Entry 5JZJ (X-ray diffraction, 1.71 A resolution); this record covers chain A.

[Chain A]
Protein: Serine/threonine-protein kinase DCLK1
Source organism: Homo sapiens
Notes: EC 2.7.11.1
UniProt: O15075 (DCLK1_HUMAN); residue numbers follow UniProt; this construct covers 372-649
Sequence (297 residues; each row starts with the number of its first residue):
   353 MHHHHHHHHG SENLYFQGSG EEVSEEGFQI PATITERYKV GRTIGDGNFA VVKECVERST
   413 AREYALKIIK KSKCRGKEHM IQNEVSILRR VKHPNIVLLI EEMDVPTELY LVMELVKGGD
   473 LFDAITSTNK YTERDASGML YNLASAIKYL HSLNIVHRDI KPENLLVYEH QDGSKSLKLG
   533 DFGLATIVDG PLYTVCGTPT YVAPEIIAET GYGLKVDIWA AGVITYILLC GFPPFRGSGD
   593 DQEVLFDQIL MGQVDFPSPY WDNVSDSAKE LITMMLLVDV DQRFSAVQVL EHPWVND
Not modelled in the structure: 353-373, 591-594, 649
Construct notes: initiating methionine (353); expression tag (354-371)
Bound ions: Mg2+: Asn516, Asp533 (together with amp phosphoramidate)
Ligand contacts: amp phosphoramidate (AN2): Ile396, Gly397, Asp398, Gly399, Asn400, Phe401, Ala402, Val404, Ala417, Lys419, Val449, Met465, Glu466, Leu467, Val468, Asp472, Glu515, Asn516, Leu518, Asp533
Reported in the primary citation:
  - catalytic residues: Asp511
  - mutagenesis - D511N: abolished catalytic activity
  - mutagenesis - T546E: unchanged catalytic activity
  - interface residues: Arg427, Asp533 to Glu557
  - binding site for sulfate ion: Arg510, Thr546
  - post-translational modification sites: Thr546 (proposed by the authors, not directly observed)
  - contacts within the chain: Glu378-Lys405 (salt bridge), Lys419-Glu436
  - Mg2+ coordination: Asn516, Asp533
  - binding site for amp phosphoramidate: Val404, Ala417, Glu466, Val468, Asp472, Glu515, Leu518
  - disease-associated variants - L518M, D533G, G542D, V547I: decreased catalytic activity (proposed by the authors, not directly observed)
  - mutagenesis - T546E: increased expression
  - mutagenesis - T546E: increased stability
  - disease-associated variants - H522Q, S526N: decreased stability (proposed by the authors, not directly observed)
  - disease-associated variants - K527N: unchanged catalytic activity
  - disease-associated variants - K527N: decreased stability
  - disease-associated variants - K527N: abolished expression

[Summary]
Chain A binds amp phosphoramidate. The Mg2+ site is built by Asn516 and Asp533. The paper reports the
catalytic residue Asp511; L518M, D533G and G542D, among others, reduce catalytic activity; 9 substitutions
were tested in all.
Chain A is Serine/threonine-protein kinase DCLK1 (Homo sapiens); the structure, Crystal structure of DCLK1-KD
in complex with AMPPN, was determined by X-ray diffraction, deposited together with 5JZN.
